4GUJ - chains A and B; structure by X-ray diffraction, 1.50 A resolution.

# Chain A (and B)
Molecule: 3-dehydroquinate dehydratase
Organism: Salmonella enterica subsp. enterica serovar Typhimurium
Notes: EC 4.2.1.10; chain B of this document is another copy of the same molecule, construct and numbering; everything in this record applies to it too
UniProt: P58687 (AROD_SALTY); residues 1-252 here = UniProt positions 1-252
Amino-acid sequence (255 residues; numbered -2 to 252; the number before each row is that of its first residue; numbers below 1 keep their minus sign (Ser-2 is residue -2)):
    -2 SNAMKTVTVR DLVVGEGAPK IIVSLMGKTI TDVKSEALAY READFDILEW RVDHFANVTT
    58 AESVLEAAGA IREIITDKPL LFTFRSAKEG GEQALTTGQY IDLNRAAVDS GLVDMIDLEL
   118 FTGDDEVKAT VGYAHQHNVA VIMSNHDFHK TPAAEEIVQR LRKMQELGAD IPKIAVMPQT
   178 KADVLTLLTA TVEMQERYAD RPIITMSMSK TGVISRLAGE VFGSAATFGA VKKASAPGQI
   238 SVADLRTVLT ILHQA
Not modelled in the structure: -2 to 1
Differences from the reference sequence: expression tag (-2 to 0)
Ion coordination: Zn2+ near His134 (its only coordinating residue here)
Small-molecule neighbours: shikimate (SKM; (3R,4S,5R)-3,4,5-trihydroxycyclohex-1-ene-1-carboxylic acid): Ser21, Glu46, Arg48, Thr80, Arg82, His143, Lys170, Ala172, Met203, Met205, Arg213, Phe225, Ser232, Ala233, Gln236
UniProt features mapped onto this chain:
  - active site: His143 (Proton donor/acceptor), Lys170 (Schiff-base intermediate with substrate)
  - binding site (3-dehydroquinate): Ser21, Glu46 to Arg48, Arg82, Arg213, Ser232, Gln236
  - mutagenesis: Glu86 (E86A: Very strong reduction of the catalytic efficiency and almost the same affinity for 3-dehydroquinate ...), Lys170 (K170M: Abolishes enzyme activity and 1.5-fold reduction of the affinity for 3-dehydroquinate), Ser232 (S232A: Reduces enzyme activity 50-fold), Gln236 (Q236A: Nearly abolishes enzyme activity)
Reported in the primary citation:
  - conformationally variable residues (loop rearrangement, side-chain flip): Lys170, Arg213, Val228 to Gln236
  - binding site for shikimate: Arg213
  - catalytic residues: Lys170 (citing earlier work)

# Interface between chain A and chain B
Contacting residue pairs (38):
  Lys178(A) with Glu193(B); Val218(B), hydrogen bond (side chain-backbone); Phe219(B)
  Leu182(A) with Leu185(B), hydrophobic; Thr186(B); Phe219(B), hydrophobic
  Leu185(A) with Leu182(B), hydrophobic
  Thr186(A) with Leu182(B)
  Lys207(A) with Ala252(B)
  Thr208(A) with Val218(B)
  Val210(A) with Leu249(B), hydrophobic
  Ile211(A) with Ile211(B), hydrophobic; Ala215(B), hydrophobic; Phe219(B), hydrophobic
  Leu214(A) with Leu249(B), hydrophobic
  Ala215(A) with Ile211(B), hydrophobic
  Val218(A) with Lys178(B), hydrogen bond (backbone-side chain); Thr208(B)
  Phe219(A) with Lys178(B); Val181(B), hydrophobic; Leu182(B), hydrophobic; Ile211(B), hydrophobic
  Ile237(A) with Ile248(B), hydrophobic; Ala252(B), hydrophobic
  Asp241(A) with Ile248(B)
  Thr244(A) with Thr244(B)
  Val245(A) with Ile248(B), hydrophobic
  Ile248(A) with Asp241(B); Val245(B), hydrophobic
  Leu249(A) with Lys207(B), hydrogen bond (backbone-side chain); Val210(B), hydrophobic; Leu214(B), hydrophobic
  His250(A) with Lys207(B), hydrogen bond (backbone-side chain)
  Ala252(A) with Lys207(B), hydrogen bond (backbone-side chain); Val210(B), hydrophobic; Pro234(B); Gly235(B), hydrogen bond (backbone-backbone); Ile237(B), hydrophobic
Also at the interface, not in a pair above, chain A (24 interface residues in all): Ala179, Val181, Val189, Gln251
Also at the interface, not in a pair above, chain B (26 interface residues in all): Val189, Ala233, Gln236

# In short
24 residues of chain A face 26 of chain B across their interface, with 6 hydrogen bonds. Polar pairs include
Lys178(A)-Val218(B), Leu249(A)-Lys207(B) and His250(A)-Lys207(B). Bound to chain A: shikimate. From the paper:
the catalytic residue Lys170(A); a binding site for shikimate at Arg213(A).
Both chains are 3-dehydroquinate dehydratase (Salmonella enterica subsp. enterica serovar Typhimurium). Entry
4GUJ (1.50 Angstrom Crystal Structure of the Salmonella enterica 3-Dehydroquinate Dehydratase (aroD) in
Complex with Shikimate) was determined by X-ray diffraction together with 4IUO and 4GUI from the same study.
